Entry 7P52 (X-ray diffraction, 1.20 A resolution); this record covers chain A.

== Chain A ==
Name: Nitrogen regulatory protein GlnK1
Source organism: Methanocaldococcus jannaschii DSM 2661
UniProt: Q60381 (GLNK1_METJA); residue numbers follow UniProt; this construct covers 1-112
Chain sequence (112 residues; numbered 1 to 112; the number before each row is that of its first residue):
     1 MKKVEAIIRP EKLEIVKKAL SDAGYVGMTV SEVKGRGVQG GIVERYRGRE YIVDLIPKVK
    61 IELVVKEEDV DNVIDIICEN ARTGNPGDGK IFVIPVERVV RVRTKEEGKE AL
Modified / non-standard residues: Met-1 (N-formylmethionine; FME)
Swiss-Prot annotation at these positions:
  - binding site (ADP): Thr-29, Val-64, Asp-88 to Lys-90, Arg-101 to Arg-103
  - binding site (ATP): Thr-29, Val-38, Val-64, Pro-86 to Lys-90, Arg-101 to Arg-103
  - binding site (2-oxoglutarate): Ile-52 to Asp-54
Metal / ion sites: Mg2+: Gln-39 (together with 2-oxoglutaric acid, ATP)
Ligand contacts:
  - 2-oxoglutaric acid (AKG): Arg-9, Arg-36, Gly-37, Val-38, Gln-39, Gly-40, Gly-41, Ile-42, Ile-56, Lys-58, Pro-86, Gly-87
  - ATP (adenosine-5'-triphosphate): Ile-7, Gly-27, Met-28, Thr-29, Lys-34, Gly-35, Arg-36, Gly-37, Val-38, Gln-39, Lys-58, Glu-62, Leu-63, Val-64, Pro-86, Gly-87, Asp-88, Gly-89, Lys-90, Phe-92, Arg-101, Arg-103, Ala-111, Leu-112

== Overview ==
Ligands of chain A: ATP and 2-oxoglutaric acid. From UniProt: 8 ADP-binding residues, 11 ATP-binding residues
and 3 residues binding 2-oxoglutarate.
Chain A is Nitrogen regulatory protein GlnK1 (Methanocaldococcus jannaschii DSM 2661); the structure, GlnK1
from Methanocaldococcus jannaschii with Mg-ATP and 2-oxoglutarate at a resolution of 1.2 A, was determined by
X-ray diffraction, deposited together with 7P4V, 7P4Y and 7P50.
